Entry 5A9Y (X-ray diffraction, 4.00 A resolution); this record covers chain A.

== Chain A ==
Molecule: GTP-binding protein
Source organism: Escherichia coli
UniProt: B7MHF0 (B7MHF0_ECO45); residues 1-607 here = UniProt positions 1-607
Chain sequence (607 residues; numbered 1 to 607; the number before each row is that of its first residue):
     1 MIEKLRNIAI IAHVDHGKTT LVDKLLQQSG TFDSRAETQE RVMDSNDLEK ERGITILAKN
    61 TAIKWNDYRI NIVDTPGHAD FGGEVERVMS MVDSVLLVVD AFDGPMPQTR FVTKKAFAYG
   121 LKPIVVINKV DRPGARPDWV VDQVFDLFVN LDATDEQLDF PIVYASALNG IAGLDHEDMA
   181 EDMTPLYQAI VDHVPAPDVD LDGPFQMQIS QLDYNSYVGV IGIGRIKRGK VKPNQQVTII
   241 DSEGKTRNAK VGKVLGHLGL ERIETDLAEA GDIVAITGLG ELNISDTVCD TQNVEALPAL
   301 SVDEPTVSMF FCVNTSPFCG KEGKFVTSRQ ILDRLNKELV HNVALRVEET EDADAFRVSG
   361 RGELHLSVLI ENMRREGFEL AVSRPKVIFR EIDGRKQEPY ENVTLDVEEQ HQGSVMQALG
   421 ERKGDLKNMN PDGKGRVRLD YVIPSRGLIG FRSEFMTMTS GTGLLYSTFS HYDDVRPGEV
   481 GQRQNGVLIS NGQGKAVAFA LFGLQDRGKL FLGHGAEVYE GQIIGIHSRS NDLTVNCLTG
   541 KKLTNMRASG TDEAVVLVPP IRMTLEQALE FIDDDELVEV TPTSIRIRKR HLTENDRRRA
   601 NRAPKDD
Not modelled in the structure: 33-49, 63-65, 170-172, 278-280, 540-553, 603-607
Residues lining bound ligands: guanosine-5',3'-tetraphosphate (G4P): His16, Gly17, Lys18, Thr19, Thr20, Lys50, Asn128, Lys129, Asp131, Arg132, Ser166, Ala167, Leu168

== In short ==
Bound to chain A: guanosine-5',3'-tetraphosphate.
Chain A is GTP-binding protein (Escherichia coli); the structure, Structure of ppGpp BipA, was determined by
X-ray diffraction, deposited together with 5A9V, 5A9W and 5A9X.
